8OQS - chains C and D of the 4 polymer chains in the assembly; structure by X-ray diffraction, 2.33 A resolution.

# Chain C (and D)
Name: Putative acyltransferase Rv0859
Organism: Mycobacterium tuberculosis H37Rv
Notes: EC 2.3.1.-; chain D of this document is another copy of the same molecule, construct and numbering; everything in this record applies to it too
Reference sequence: O53871 (Y0859_MYCTU); residue numbers follow UniProt; this construct covers 1-403
Sequence (403 residues; row label = number of the first residue in the row):
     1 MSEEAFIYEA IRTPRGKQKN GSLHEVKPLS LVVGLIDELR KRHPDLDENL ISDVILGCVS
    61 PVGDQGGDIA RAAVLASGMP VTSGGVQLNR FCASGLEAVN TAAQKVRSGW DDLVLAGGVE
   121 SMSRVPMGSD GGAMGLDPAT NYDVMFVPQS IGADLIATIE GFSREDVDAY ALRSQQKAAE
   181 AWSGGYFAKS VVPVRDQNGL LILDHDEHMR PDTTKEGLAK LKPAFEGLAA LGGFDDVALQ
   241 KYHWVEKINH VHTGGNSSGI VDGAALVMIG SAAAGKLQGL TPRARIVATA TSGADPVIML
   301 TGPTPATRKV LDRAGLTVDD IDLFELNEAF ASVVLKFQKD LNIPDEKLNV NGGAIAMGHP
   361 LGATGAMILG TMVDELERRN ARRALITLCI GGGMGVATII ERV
Not modelled in the structure: 1
Ligand contacts: 4-phenylbenzenesulfonic acid (VWZ): F91, C92, M127, M134, V144, M145, F146, V147, Q149, P296, M299, G391, G392

# Chain C / chain D interface
Residue-residue contacts (109; chain C residue first):
  K27(C) with D137(D), salt bridge
  L29(C) with A133(D), hydrophobic; T140(D)
  S52(C) with T291(D)
  D53(C) with R90(D), salt bridge
  P61(C) with P61(D), hydrophobic; D130(D)
  V62(C) with V62(D), hydrophobic; D130(D)
  G63(C) with D130(D), hydrogen bond (backbone-backbone); G132(D), hydrogen bond (backbone-backbone)
  G66(C) with D130(D); G131(D); G132(D)
  G67(C) with F91(D); D130(D), hydrogen bond (backbone-side chain); G131(D), hydrogen bond (backbone-backbone); M134(D)
  D68(C) with N89(D); R90(D); F91(D)
  R71(C) with G392(D), hydrogen bond (side chain-backbone); G393(D); M394(D)
  A72(C) with M134(D), hydrophobic
  L75(C) with M134(D), hydrophobic; V144(D), hydrophobic; G392(D)
  V81(C) with A294(D); P296(D); G393(D)
  T82(C) with S292(D); G293(D)
  G84(C) with R90(D); M394(D)
  G85(C) with R90(D); M394(D)
  V86(C) with N89(D); R90(D)
  Q87(C) with Q87(D), hydrogen bond; L88(D); N89(D), hydrogen bond (backbone-backbone)
  L88(C) with Q87(D)
  N89(C) with D68(D); V86(D); Q87(D), hydrogen bond (backbone-backbone)
  R90(C) with D53(D), salt bridge; D68(D); G84(D); G85(D)
  F91(C) with G67(D); D68(D)
  E97(C) with K105(D), salt bridge
  T101(C) with T101(D); K105(D), hydrogen bond
  Q104(C) with Q104(D); K105(D), hydrogen bond; S108(D); W110(D)
  K105(C) with E97(D), salt bridge; T101(D); Q104(D), hydrogen bond
  R107(C) with S108(D), hydrogen bond (side chain-backbone); W110(D)
  S108(C) with Q104(D), hydrogen bond; R107(D), hydrogen bond (backbone-side chain)
  W110(C) with Q104(D); R107(D); V287(D); A288(D), hydrophobic; T289(D); R313(D), hydrogen bond (backbone-side chain)
  D111(C) with Q104(D), hydrogen bond
  D130(C) with P61(D); V62(D); G63(D), hydrogen bond (backbone-backbone); G66(D); G67(D), hydrogen bond (side chain-backbone)
  G131(C) with G63(D); G66(D); G67(D)
  G132(C) with G63(D), hydrogen bond (backbone-backbone); G66(D); G67(D)
  A133(C) with L29(D), hydrophobic; G66(D)
  M134(C) with G67(D); A72(D), hydrophobic; L75(D), hydrophobic
  D137(C) with K27(D), salt bridge
  A139(C) with K27(D)
  T140(C) with L29(D)
  V144(C) with L75(D), hydrophobic
  I286(C) with W110(D)
  V287(C) with W110(D)
  A288(C) with W110(D), hydrophobic
  T289(C) with W110(D)
  T291(C) with S52(D)
  S292(C) with T82(D)
  G293(C) with V81(D); T82(D)
  A294(C) with V81(D)
  P296(C) with V81(D)
  R313(C) with W110(D), hydrogen bond (side chain-backbone)
  G392(C) with R71(D), hydrogen bond (backbone-side chain)
  G393(C) with R71(D)
  M394(C) with R71(D); G84(D); G85(D)
Other interface residues (no listed pair), chain C (57 interface residues in all): D64, A76, D295, K309
Other interface residues (no listed pair), chain D (56 interface residues in all): D64, A76, D111, L136, I286, D295

# Overview
Chain C and chain D form an interface of 57 and 56 residues respectively; the contacts include 21 hydrogen
bonds and 6 salt bridges. Polar pairs include K27(C)-D137(D), D53(C)-R90(D) and E97(C)-K105(D). Chain C binds
4-phenylbenzenesulfonic acid.
Both chains are Putative acyltransferase Rv0859 (Mycobacterium tuberculosis H37Rv). Entry 8OQS (Structure of
Mycobacterium tuberculosis beta-oxidation trifunctional enzyme in complex with Fragment-M-83) was determined
by X-ray diffraction together with 8OPU, 8OPV, 8OPW, 8OPX, 8OPY, 8OQL and 10 further entries from the same
study.
